PDB entry 2Y0N | X-ray diffraction, 3.00 A resolution | chains A and H of the 8 polymer chains in the assembly

[Chain A]
Name: Male-specific lethal 3 homolog
From: Homo sapiens
Notes: fragment: mrg domain, residues 167-289 and 442-518
UniProt: Q8N5Y2 (MS3L1_HUMAN); residue numbers follow UniProt; this construct covers 167-289, 442-518
Amino-acid sequence (211 residues; row label = number of the first residue in the row; note: 143 numbers in that range are skipped by the numbering (no residue carries them; nothing is unmodelled there)):
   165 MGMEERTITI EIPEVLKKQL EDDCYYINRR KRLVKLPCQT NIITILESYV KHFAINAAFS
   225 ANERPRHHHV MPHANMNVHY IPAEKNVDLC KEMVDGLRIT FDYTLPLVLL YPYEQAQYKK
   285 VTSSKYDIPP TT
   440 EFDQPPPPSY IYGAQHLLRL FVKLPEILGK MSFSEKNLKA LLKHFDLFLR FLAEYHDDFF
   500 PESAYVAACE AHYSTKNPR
Unresolved in the structure: 165-170, 226-246, 289-296, 508-518
Sequence notes: expression tag (165-166); insertion (290-296, 440-441)
Swiss-Prot annotation at these positions:
  - natural variant: Gln454 (deletion: In MRXSBA; uncertain significance), Leu457 (L457P: In MRXSBA; uncertain significance), Arg458 (R458L: In MRXSBA; uncertain significance)

[Chain H]
Name: Male-specific lethal 1 homolog
From: Mus musculus
Notes: fragment: pehe domain, residues 545-597
UniProt: Q6PDM1 (MSL1_MOUSE); residues 545-597 here = UniProt positions 545-597
Amino-acid sequence (56 residues; row label = number of the first residue in the row):
   542 GAMGIQESEP EVTSFFPEPD DVESLLITPF LPVVAFGRPL PKLAPQNFEL PWLDER
Unresolved in the structure: 542-552, 559-567, 591-597
Sequence notes: expression tag (542-544)
Swiss-Prot annotation at these positions:
  - mutagenesis: Phe556 (F556E: Strongly reduces interaction with MSL3; when associated with E-576 and E-589 or E-577 and E-589), Ala576 (A576E: No effect on interaction with MSL3. Reduces interaction; when associated with E-589. Strongly reduces interaction with MSL3; when associated with E-556 and E-589), Phe577 (F577E: No effect on interaction with MSL3. Reduces interaction; when associated with E-589. Strongly reduces interaction with MSL3; when associated with E-556 and E-589), Phe589 (F589E: Strongly reduces interaction with MSL3; when associated with E-556 and E-576 or E-556 and E-577)
Reported in the primary citation:
  - mutagenesis - A576E, F577E: unchanged binding to Male-specific lethal 3 homolog (chain A)
  - mutagenesis - A576E/F589E, F577E/F589E: decreased binding to Male-specific lethal 3 homolog (chain A)
  - mutagenesis - F556E/A576E/F589E, F556E/F577E/F589E: abolished binding to Male-specific lethal 3 homolog (chain A)

[Chain A / chain H interface]
Pairs across the interface (13; chain A residue first):
  Asn250(A) with Thr554(H)
  Leu253(A) with Val553(H); Thr554(H); Ser555(H); Phe556(H)
  Glu256(A) with Ser555(H), hydrogen bond; Phe556(H), hydrogen bond (side chain-backbone); Phe557(H)
  Asn476(A) with Val553(H); Ser555(H); Phe556(H)
  Ala479(A) with Val553(H), hydrophobic
  Leu480(A) with Phe556(H), hydrophobic
Also at the interface, not in a pair above, chain A (8 interface residues in all): Met257, Lys475
The authors on this interface:
  - specific contacts: Glu256(A)-Ser555(H) (hydrogen bond)
  - hot spots on chain H (mutagenesis) - F577E/F589E: decreased binding to Male-specific lethal 3 homolog (chain A)

[Summary]
8 residues of chain A face 5 of chain H across their interface, with 2 hydrogen bonds. Among the polar pairs
are Glu256(A)-Ser555(H) and Glu256(A)-Phe556(H). The authors report a hydrogen bond between Glu256(A) and
Ser555(H). From the paper: A576E/F589E and F577E/F589E of chain H reduce binding to Male-specific lethal 3
homolog (chain A); F556E/A576E/F589E and F556E/F577E/F589E of chain H abolish binding to Male-specific lethal
3 homolog (chain A); 6 substitutions were tested in all.
Here chain A is Male-specific lethal 3 homolog (Homo sapiens) and chain H is Male-specific lethal 1 homolog
(Mus musculus). Entry 2Y0N (Crystal structure of the complex between dosage compensation factors MSL1 and
MSL3) was determined by X-ray diffraction (same publication as 2Y0M).
